Entry 3TBY (X-ray diffraction, 2.50 A resolution); this record covers chains A and C of the 3 polymer chains in the assembly.

Chain A:
Molecule: H-2 class I histocompatibility antigen, D-B alpha chain
From: Mus musculus
UniProt: P01899 (HA11_MOUSE); aligned to UniProt positions 25-300 over residues 1-276 (the alignment contains insertions or deletions, so no single offset holds)
Amino-acid sequence (276 residues; row label = number of the first residue in the row):
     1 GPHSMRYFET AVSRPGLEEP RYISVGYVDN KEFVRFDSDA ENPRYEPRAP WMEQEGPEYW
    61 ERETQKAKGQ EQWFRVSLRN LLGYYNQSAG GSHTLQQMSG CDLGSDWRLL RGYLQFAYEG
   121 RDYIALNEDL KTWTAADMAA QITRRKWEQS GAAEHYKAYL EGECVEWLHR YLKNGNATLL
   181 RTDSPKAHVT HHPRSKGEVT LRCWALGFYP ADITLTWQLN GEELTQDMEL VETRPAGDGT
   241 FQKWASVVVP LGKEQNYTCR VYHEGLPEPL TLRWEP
Unresolved in the structure: 195-197, 219-220, 224-227, 276
Disulfides: Cys101-Cys164, Cys203-Cys259

Chain C:
Molecule: Glycoprotein gpc
UniProt: P07399 (GLYC_LYCVW); residues 1-9 here = UniProt positions 1-9
Amino-acid sequence (9 residues; row label = number of the first residue in the row):
     1 KAPFNFATM
Sequence notes: engineered mutation Pro3 (Val in P07399), Phe4 (Tyr in P07399), Met9 (Cys in P07399)

Chain A / chain C interface:
Pairs across the interface - 46 pairs, chain A then chain C:
  Tyr7(A) - Lys1(C)  hydrogen bond (side chain-backbone)
  Tyr7(A) - Ala2(C)  hydrophobic
  Tyr7(A) - Pro3(C)
  Glu9(A) - Pro3(C)
  Tyr45(A) - Ala2(C)
  Tyr59(A) - Lys1(C)
  Arg62(A) - Lys1(C)
  Glu63(A) - Lys1(C)  salt bridge
  Glu63(A) - Ala2(C)  hydrogen bond (side chain-backbone)
  Lys66(A) - Lys1(C)
  Lys66(A) - Ala2(C)  hydrogen bond (side chain-backbone)
  Gln70(A) - Pro3(C)
  Gln70(A) - Phe4(C)
  Gln70(A) - Asn5(C)  hydrogen bond (side chain-backbone)
  Trp73(A) - Asn5(C)
  Trp73(A) - Phe6(C)  hydrogen bond (side chain-backbone)
  Trp73(A) - Ala7(C)  hydrogen bond (side chain-backbone)
  Trp73(A) - Thr8(C)
  Trp73(A) - Met9(C)  hydrophobic
  Val76(A) - Thr8(C)
  Ser77(A) - Thr8(C)
  Ser77(A) - Met9(C)  hydrogen bond (side chain-backbone)
  Asn80(A) - Thr8(C)
  Asn80(A) - Met9(C)  hydrogen bond (side chain-backbone)
  Tyr84(A) - Met9(C)  hydrogen bond (side chain-backbone)
  Leu95(A) - Met9(C)  hydrophobic
  Gln97(A) - Asn5(C)  hydrogen bond
  Ser99(A) - Pro3(C)
  Phe116(A) - Asn5(C)
  Phe116(A) - Met9(C)  hydrophobic
  Tyr123(A) - Met9(C)  hydrophobic
  Thr143(A) - Met9(C)  hydrogen bond (side chain-backbone)
  Lys146(A) - Thr8(C)  hydrogen bond (side chain-backbone)
  Lys146(A) - Met9(C)  hydrogen bond (side chain-backbone)
  Trp147(A) - Ala7(C)  hydrogen bond (side chain-backbone)
  Trp147(A) - Thr8(C)  hydrogen bond (side chain-backbone)
  Trp147(A) - Met9(C)  hydrophobic
  His155(A) - Phe6(C)
  Tyr156(A) - Asn5(C)
  Tyr156(A) - Phe6(C)  hydrogen bond (side chain-backbone)
  Tyr159(A) - Lys1(C)  hydrogen bond (side chain-backbone)
  Tyr159(A) - Ala2(C)
  Tyr159(A) - Pro3(C)
  Glu163(A) - Lys1(C)
  Trp167(A) - Lys1(C)
  Tyr171(A) - Lys1(C)  hydrogen bond (side chain-backbone)
Interface residues without a listed pair, chain A (32 interface residues in all): Met5, Phe74, Leu81, Ser150, Ala152

Summary:
32 residues of chain A and 9 residues of chain C are in contact; the contacts include 18 hydrogen bonds and 1
salt bridge. Polar contacts include Glu63(A)-Lys1(C), Tyr7(A)-Lys1(C) and Glu63(A)-Ala2(C).
Here chain A is H-2 class I histocompatibility antigen, D-B alpha chain (Mus musculus) and chain C is
Glycoprotein gpc. Entry 3TBY (CRYSTAL STRUCTURE OF THE MURINE CLASS I MAJOR HISTOCOMPATIBILITY COMPLEX H-2DB
IN COMPLEX WITH THE LCMV-DERIVED ...) was determined by X-ray diffraction.
